8WPK - chains A and I of the 9 polymer chains in the assembly; structure by electron microscopy, 2.70 A resolution.

# Chain A
Molecule: DNA polymerase
From: Monkeypox virus
Chain sequence (1006 residues; row label = number of the first residue in the row):
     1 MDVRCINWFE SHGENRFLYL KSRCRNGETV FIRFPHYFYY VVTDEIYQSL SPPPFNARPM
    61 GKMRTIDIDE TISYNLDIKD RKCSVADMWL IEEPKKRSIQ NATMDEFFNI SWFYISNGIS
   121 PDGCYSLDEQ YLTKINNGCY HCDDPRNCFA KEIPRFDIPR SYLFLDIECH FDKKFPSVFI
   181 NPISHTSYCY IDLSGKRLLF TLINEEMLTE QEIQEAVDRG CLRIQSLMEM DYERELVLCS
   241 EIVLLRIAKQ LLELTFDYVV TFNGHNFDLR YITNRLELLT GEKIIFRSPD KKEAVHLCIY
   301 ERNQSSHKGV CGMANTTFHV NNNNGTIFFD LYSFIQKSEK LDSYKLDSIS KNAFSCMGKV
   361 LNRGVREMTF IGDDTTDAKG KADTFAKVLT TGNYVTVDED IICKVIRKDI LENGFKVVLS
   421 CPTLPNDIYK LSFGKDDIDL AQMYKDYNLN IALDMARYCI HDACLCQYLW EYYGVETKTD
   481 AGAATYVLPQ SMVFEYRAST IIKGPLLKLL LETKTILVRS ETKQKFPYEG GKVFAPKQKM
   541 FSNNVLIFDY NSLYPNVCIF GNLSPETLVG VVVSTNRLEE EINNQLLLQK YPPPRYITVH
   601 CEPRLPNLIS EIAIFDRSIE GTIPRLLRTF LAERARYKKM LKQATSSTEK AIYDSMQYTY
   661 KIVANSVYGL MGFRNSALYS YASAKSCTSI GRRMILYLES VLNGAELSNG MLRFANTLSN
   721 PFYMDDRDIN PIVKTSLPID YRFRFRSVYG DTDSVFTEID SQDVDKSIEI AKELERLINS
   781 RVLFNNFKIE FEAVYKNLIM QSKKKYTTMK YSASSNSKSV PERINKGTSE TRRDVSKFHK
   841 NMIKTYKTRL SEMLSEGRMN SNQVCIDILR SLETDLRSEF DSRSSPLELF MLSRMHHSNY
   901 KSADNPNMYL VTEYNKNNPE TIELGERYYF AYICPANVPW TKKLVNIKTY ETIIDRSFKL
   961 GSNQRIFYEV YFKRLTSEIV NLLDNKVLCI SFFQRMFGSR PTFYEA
Metal / ion sites: Mg2+: Asp-549, Tyr-550, Asp-753 (together with 2',3'-dideoxy-thymidine-5'-triphosphate)
Residues lining bound ligands: 2',3'-dideoxy-thymidine-5'-triphosphate (D3T): Asp-549, Tyr-550, Asn-551, Ser-552, Leu-553, Tyr-554, Arg-634, Lys-638, Lys-661, Ile-662, Asn-665, Tyr-668, Thr-752, Asp-753

# Chain I
Molecule: Template DNA
Sequence (48 nucleotides; numbered 1 to 48; the number before each row is that of its first residue):
     1 CTGCACGAAT TAAGCAATTC GTAATCATGG TCATAGCTCC CGCGAAAT
Unresolved in the structure: 1-6, 45-48

# Interface between chain A and chain I
Contacting residue pairs (60):
  Glu-14(A) / DG7(I)  base contact
  Lys-96(A) / DA9(I)  sugar contact
  Lys-96(A) / DT10(I)  salt bridge to the phosphate
  Phe-108(A) / DT10(I)  phosphate contact
  Phe-108(A) / DT11(I)  phosphate contact
  His-307(A) / DA12(I)  phosphate contact
  His-307(A) / DA13(I)  sugar contact
  His-307(A) / DG14(I)  salt bridge to the phosphate
  Lys-308(A) / DG14(I)  phosphate contact
  Tyr-496(A) / DA12(I)  phosphate contact
  Arg-497(A) / DA12(I)  hydrogen bond to the phosphate
  Arg-497(A) / DA13(I)  salt bridge to the phosphate
  Ala-498(A) / DA13(I)  hydrogen bond to the phosphate
  Ser-499(A) / DA12(I)  base contact
  Ser-499(A) / DA13(I)  hydrogen bond to the phosphate
  Thr-500(A) / DT11(I)  phosphate contact
  Thr-500(A) / DA12(I)  hydrogen bond to the phosphate
  Lys-503(A) / DT11(I)  phosphate contact
  Lys-525(A) / DG14(I)  phosphate contact
  Lys-525(A) / DC15(I)  salt bridge to the phosphate
  Tyr-528(A) / DG14(I)  hydrogen bond to the phosphate
  Tyr-528(A) / DC15(I)  sugar contact
  Glu-529(A) / DC15(I)  phosphate contact
  Glu-529(A) / DA16(I)  phosphate contact
  Gly-530(A) / DC15(I)  hydrogen bond to the phosphate
  Gly-530(A) / DA16(I)  hydrogen bond to the phosphate
  Gly-531(A) / DA16(I)  sugar contact
  Val-533(A) / DA16(I)  phosphate contact
  Val-533(A) / DA17(I)  phosphate contact
  Ile-662(A) / DA13(I)  base contact
  Asn-665(A) / DA13(I)  base contact
  Ser-666(A) / DA13(I)  hydrogen bond to the base
  Tyr-668(A) / DG14(I)  sugar contact
  Gly-669(A) / DA13(I)  sugar contact
  Gly-669(A) / DG14(I)  sugar contact
  Leu-670(A) / DA13(I)  sugar contact
  Gly-672(A) / DG14(I)  sugar contact
  Phe-673(A) / DA12(I)  sugar contact
  Phe-673(A) / DA13(I)  phosphate contact
  Phe-673(A) / DG14(I)  phosphate contact
  Asn-675(A) / DA12(I)  hydrogen bond to the base
  Ser-802(A) / DT18(I)  sugar contact
  Lys-803(A) / DA17(I)  salt bridge to the phosphate
  Lys-803(A) / DT18(I)  sugar contact
  Lys-804(A) / DA16(I)  base contact
  Lys-804(A) / DA17(I)  sugar contact
  Lys-805(A) / DT18(I)  phosphate contact
  Lys-805(A) / DT19(I)  sugar contact
  Arg-832(A) / DT18(I)  base contact
  Arg-832(A) / DT19(I)  sugar contact
  Asn-946(A) / DT22(I)  phosphate contact
  Ile-947(A) / DG21(I)  phosphate contact
  Ile-947(A) / DT22(I)  hydrogen bond to the phosphate
  Lys-948(A) / DG21(I)  phosphate contact
  Lys-948(A) / DT22(I)  hydrogen bond to the phosphate
  Val-970(A) / DG21(I)  phosphate contact
  Arg-974(A) / DC20(I)  hydrogen bond to the phosphate
  Arg-974(A) / DG21(I)  salt bridge to the phosphate
  Ser-977(A) / DC20(I)  phosphate contact
  Tyr-1004(A) / DT18(I)  hydrogen bond to the phosphate
Interface residues without a listed pair, chain A (44 interface residues in all): Glu-106, Arg-302, Tyr-932, Val-945, Thr-949, Lys-973

# Summary
44 residues of chain A face 15 of chain I across their interface, with 13 hydrogen bonds and 6 salt bridges.
Polar pairs include Ser-666(A)/DA13(I), Asn-675(A)/DA12(I) and Arg-497(A)/DA12(I). Ligands of chain A:
2',3'-dideoxy-thymidine-5'-triphosphate. Asp-549(A), Tyr-550(A) and Asp-753(A) coordinate Mg2+.
Here chain A is DNA polymerase (Monkeypox virus) and chain I is Template DNA. Entry 8WPK (Structure of
monkeypox virus polymerase complex F8-A22-E4-H5 with exgenous DNA) was determined by electron microscopy,
deposited together with 8WPE, 8WPF and 8WPP.
